Entry 5J3E (X-ray diffraction, 2.60 A resolution); this record covers chains A and E of the 3 polymer chains in the assembly.

== Chain A ==
Molecule: Thymocyte nuclear protein 1
From: Homo sapiens
Reference sequence: Q9P016 (THYN1_HUMAN); residue numbers follow UniProt; this construct covers 1-225
Chain sequence (225 residues; numbered 1 to 225; the number before each row is that of its first residue):
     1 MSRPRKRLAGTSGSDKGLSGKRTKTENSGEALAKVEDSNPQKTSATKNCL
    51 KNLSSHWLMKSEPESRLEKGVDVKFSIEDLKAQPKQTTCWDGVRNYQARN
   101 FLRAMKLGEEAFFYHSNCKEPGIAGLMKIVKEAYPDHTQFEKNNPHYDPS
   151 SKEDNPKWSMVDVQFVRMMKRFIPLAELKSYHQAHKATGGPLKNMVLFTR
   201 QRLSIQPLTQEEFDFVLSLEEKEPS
Unresolved in the structure: 1-52, 225
Swiss-Prot annotation at these positions:
  - motif: Arg-5 to Gly-10 (Nuclear localization signal)

== Chain E ==
Molecule: 5-methylcytosine containing DNA
Sequence (12 nucleotides; row label = number of the first residue in the row):
     1 GCCAACGTTGGC
Modified / non-standard residues: 5CM (5-methyl-2'-deoxy-cytidine-5'-monophosphate) at position 6

== How chain A and chain E interact ==
Pairs across the interface (13; chain A residue first):
  Lys-60(A) / DG10(E)  salt bridge to the phosphate
  Tyr-114(A) / DG11(E)  hydrogen bond to the phosphate
  Ser-116(A) / DG11(E)  phosphate contact
  Asn-117(A) / DG10(E)  base contact
  Asn-117(A) / DG11(E)  hydrogen bond to the phosphate
  Pro-121(A) / DG11(E)  phosphate contact
  Leu-175(A) / DG11(E)  sugar contact
  Leu-175(A) / DC12(E)  phosphate contact
  Lys-179(A) / DC12(E)  salt bridge to the phosphate
  Gln-201(A) / DG10(E)  sugar contact
  Arg-202(A) / DT9(E)  hydrogen bond to the base
  Arg-202(A) / DG10(E)  hydrogen bond to the sugar
  Leu-203(A) / DG10(E)  hydrogen bond to the phosphate
Interface residues without a listed pair, chain A (12 interface residues in all): Cys-118, Ser-204

== In short ==
The interface between chain A and chain E involves 12 residues on one side and 4 on the other; the contacts
include 5 hydrogen bonds and 2 salt bridges. Polar contacts include Arg-202(A)/DT9(E), Arg-202(A)/DG10(E) and
Tyr-114(A)/DG11(E).
Chain A is Thymocyte nuclear protein 1 (Homo sapiens) and chain E is 5-methylcytosine containing DNA; the
structure, Crystal Structure of Human THYN1 protein in complex with 5-methylcytosine containing DNA, was
determined by X-ray diffraction.
